PDB entry 3QYH | X-ray diffraction, 2.00 A resolution | chains A and B

== Chain A ==
Protein: Co-type Nitrile Hydratase alpha subunit
Organism: Pseudomonas putida
Amino-acid sequence (226 residues; row label = number of the first residue in the row; numbers below 1 keep their minus sign (Ala-14 is residue -14)):
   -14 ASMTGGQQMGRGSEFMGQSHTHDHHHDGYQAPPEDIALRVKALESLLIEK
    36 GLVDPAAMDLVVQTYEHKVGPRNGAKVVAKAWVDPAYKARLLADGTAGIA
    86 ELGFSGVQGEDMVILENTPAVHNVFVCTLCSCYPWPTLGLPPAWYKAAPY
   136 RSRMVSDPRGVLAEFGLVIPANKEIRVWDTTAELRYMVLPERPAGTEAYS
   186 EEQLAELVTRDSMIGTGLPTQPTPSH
Disordered / not traced: -14 to 6, 208-211
Modified residues: Cys115 (3-sulfinoalanine; CSD); Cys117 (3-sulfinoalanine; CSD)
Bound ions: Co3+: Cys112, Cys115, Ser116, Cys117

== Chain B ==
Protein: Co-type Nitrile Hydratase beta subunit
Organism: Pseudomonas putida
Amino-acid sequence (219 residues; row label = number of the first residue in the row):
     1 MNGIHDTGGAHGYGPVYREPNEPVFRYDWEKTVMSLLPALLANGNFNLDE
    51 FRHSIERMGPAHYLEGTYYELWLHVFENLLVEKGVLTATEVATGKAASGK
   101 TATPVLTPAIVDGLLSTGASAAREEGARARFAVGDKVRVLNKNPVGHTRM
   151 PRYTRGKVGTVVIDHGVFVTPDTAAHGKGEHPQHVYTVSFTSVELWGQDA
   201 SSPKDTIRVDLWDDYLEPA

== Chain A / chain B interface ==
Pairs across the interface (184):
  His9(A) - Tyr17(B)
  His10(A) - Leu64(B)
  His11(A) - Tyr13(B)  hydrogen bond (side chain-backbone)
  His11(A) - Leu64(B)
  Asp12(A) - Tyr17(B)
  Tyr14(A) - Tyr17(B)
  Tyr14(A) - Arg18(B)
  Tyr14(A) - Glu19(B)
  Tyr14(A) - Glu22(B)  hydrogen bond
  Tyr14(A) - Arg26(B)
  Gln15(A) - Leu64(B)  hydrogen bond (side chain-backbone)
  Gln15(A) - Glu65(B)  hydrogen bond (side chain-backbone)
  Gln15(A) - Gly66(B)  hydrogen bond (side chain-backbone)
  Gln15(A) - Thr67(B)
  Pro17(A) - Tyr27(B)
  Pro17(A) - Trp29(B)  hydrophobic
  Pro17(A) - Glu70(B)
  Pro18(A) - Glu70(B)
  Ile21(A) - Trp29(B)
  Ile21(A) - Leu73(B)  hydrophobic
  Arg24(A) - Leu73(B)
  Arg24(A) - Glu77(B)  salt bridge
  Val25(A) - Trp29(B)
  Val25(A) - Thr32(B)
  Val25(A) - Val33(B)  hydrophobic
  Leu28(A) - Leu73(B)  hydrophobic
  Leu28(A) - Phe76(B)  hydrophobic
  Glu29(A) - Thr32(B)
  Leu31(A) - Leu86(B)  hydrophobic
  Leu31(A) - Glu90(B)
  Leu31(A) - Val91(B)
  Leu31(A) - Gly94(B)
  Leu31(A) - Lys95(B)
  Leu31(A) - Ala96(B)
  Leu32(A) - Leu36(B)  hydrophobic
  Leu32(A) - Leu80(B)  hydrophobic
  Leu32(A) - Leu86(B)  hydrophobic
  Glu34(A) - Lys95(B)  salt bridge
  Glu34(A) - Ala96(B)  hydrogen bond (side chain-backbone)
  Glu34(A) - Gly99(B)
  Glu34(A) - Lys100(B)  hydrogen bond (backbone-backbone)
  Lys35(A) - Val85(B)
  Lys35(A) - Leu86(B)
  Lys35(A) - Glu90(B)  salt bridge
  Lys35(A) - Ala96(B)
  Lys35(A) - Gly99(B)
  Lys35(A) - Lys100(B)
  Lys35(A) - Thr101(B)  hydrogen bond (backbone-backbone)
  Lys35(A) - Ala102(B)  hydrogen bond (backbone-backbone)
  Gly36(A) - Lys100(B)
  Gly36(A) - Ala102(B)
  Gly36(A) - Thr103(B)  hydrogen bond (backbone-backbone)
  Gly36(A) - Pro104(B)
  Leu37(A) - Asn43(B)  hydrogen bond (backbone-side chain)
  Leu37(A) - Val85(B)  hydrophobic
  Leu37(A) - Leu86(B)  hydrophobic
  Leu37(A) - Pro104(B)
  Val38(A) - Leu36(B)  hydrophobic
  Val38(A) - Ala39(B)  hydrophobic
  Val38(A) - Leu40(B)  hydrophobic
  Val38(A) - Pro104(B)
  Asp39(A) - Pro104(B)
  Asp39(A) - Leu106(B)
  Asp39(A) - Pro108(B)
  Ala41(A) - Pro108(B)  hydrophobic
  Ala42(A) - Leu106(B)
  Ala42(A) - Thr107(B)
  Ala42(A) - Pro108(B)
  Ala42(A) - Val111(B)  hydrophobic
  Met43(A) - Thr32(B)
  Met43(A) - Ser35(B)
  Met43(A) - Leu36(B)  hydrophobic
  Leu45(A) - Pro108(B)
  Leu45(A) - Val111(B)  hydrophobic
  Val46(A) - Met34(B)  hydrophobic
  Val46(A) - Val111(B)  hydrophobic
  Val47(A) - Lys31(B)
  Val47(A) - Ser35(B)
  Thr49(A) - Leu115(B)
  Tyr50(A) - Val24(B)
  Tyr50(A) - Met34(B)  hydrophobic
  Tyr50(A) - Leu115(B)
  Glu51(A) - Phe25(B)
  Glu51(A) - Lys31(B)  salt bridge
  Ser90(A) - Leu115(B)
  Ser90(A) - Ser116(B)  hydrogen bond (side chain-backbone)
  Gly91(A) - Leu115(B)
  Gly91(A) - Ser116(B)  hydrogen bond (backbone-backbone)
  Gly91(A) - Thr117(B)
  Val92(A) - Leu114(B)
  Val92(A) - Leu115(B)  hydrogen bond (backbone-backbone)
  Val92(A) - Gly118(B)
  Glu95(A) - Thr117(B)
  Glu95(A) - Gly118(B)
  Glu95(A) - Ala119(B)  hydrogen bond (side chain-backbone)
  Glu95(A) - Ser120(B)
  Asp96(A) - Ser120(B)  hydrogen bond
  Thr113(A) - His5(B)
  Thr113(A) - Thr7(B)  hydrogen bond (backbone-side chain)
  Thr113(A) - Tyr153(B)
  Leu114(A) - His5(B)
  Leu114(A) - Asp6(B)
  Leu114(A) - Arg149(B)
  Cys115(A) - Arg52(B)
  Cys115(A) - Arg149(B)
  Ser116(A) - Tyr68(B)  hydrogen bond
  Cys117(A) - Arg52(B)
  Cys117(A) - Arg149(B)
  Leu125(A) - Val24(B)  hydrophobic
  Leu125(A) - Phe25(B)  hydrophobic
  Leu125(A) - Met34(B)  hydrophobic
  Leu125(A) - Tyr69(B)
  Pro127(A) - Glu22(B)
  Ala128(A) - Glu22(B)  hydrogen bond (backbone-side chain)
  Trp129(A) - Tyr17(B)
  Trp129(A) - Arg18(B)
  Lys131(A) - Tyr68(B)
  Ala133(A) - Tyr13(B)  hydrophobic
  Pro134(A) - Tyr13(B)
  Pro134(A) - Gly14(B)
  Pro134(A) - Pro15(B)
  Pro134(A) - Val16(B)
  Tyr135(A) - Val16(B)
  Arg136(A) - His5(B)  hydrogen bond (side chain-backbone)
  Arg136(A) - Thr7(B)
  Arg136(A) - Tyr63(B)  hydrogen bond
  Ser137(A) - Thr7(B)
  Ser137(A) - Gly8(B)
  Ser137(A) - Gly9(B)  hydrogen bond (backbone-backbone)
  Ser137(A) - Ala10(B)
  Ser137(A) - Tyr13(B)
  Arg138(A) - Gly14(B)  hydrogen bond (side chain-backbone)
  Arg138(A) - Pro15(B)
  Arg138(A) - Val16(B)
  Val140(A) - Gly8(B)
  Val140(A) - Gly9(B)
  Val140(A) - Tyr153(B)
  Val140(A) - Trp196(B)  hydrogen bond (backbone-side chain)
  Val140(A) - Ile207(B)
  Ser141(A) - Trp196(B)
  Arg144(A) - Ser202(B)
  Arg144(A) - Asp205(B)  salt bridge
  Val146(A) - Val16(B)  hydrophobic
  Glu149(A) - Pro15(B)
  Glu149(A) - Val16(B)  hydrogen bond (side chain-backbone)
  Phe150(A) - Val16(B)  hydrophobic
  Phe150(A) - Arg18(B)
  Ala156(A) - Lys204(B)
  Asn157(A) - Lys204(B)  hydrogen bond (backbone-side chain)
  Glu159(A) - Lys204(B)
  Glu159(A) - Thr206(B)  hydrogen bond
  Ile160(A) - Asp205(B)  hydrogen bond (backbone-side chain)
  Ile160(A) - Thr206(B)  hydrogen bond (backbone-backbone)
  Arg161(A) - Thr206(B)
  Arg161(A) - Arg208(B)
  Val162(A) - Thr206(B)  hydrogen bond (backbone-backbone)
  Val162(A) - Ile207(B)
  Val162(A) - Arg208(B)  hydrogen bond (backbone-backbone)
  Trp163(A) - Ile163(B)  hydrophobic
  Trp163(A) - Thr187(B)
  Trp163(A) - Arg208(B)
  Asp164(A) - Pro151(B)
  Asp164(A) - Tyr153(B)  hydrogen bond
  Asp164(A) - Arg208(B)  hydrogen bond (backbone-backbone)
  Asp164(A) - Asp210(B)
  Thr165(A) - Arg149(B)
  Thr166(A) - Arg149(B)  hydrogen bond (backbone-side chain)
  Thr166(A) - Pro151(B)
  Thr166(A) - Val209(B)
  Thr166(A) - Asp210(B)  hydrogen bond (side chain-backbone)
  Thr166(A) - Trp212(B)
  Ala167(A) - Val185(B)  hydrophobic
  Ala167(A) - Asp210(B)
  Ala167(A) - Trp212(B)  hydrophobic
  Glu168(A) - Arg52(B)  salt bridge
  Glu168(A) - Ala121(B)
  Leu169(A) - His165(B)
  Leu169(A) - Phe168(B)  hydrophobic
  Leu169(A) - Asp210(B)
  Arg170(A) - Arg52(B)
  Tyr171(A) - His165(B)
  Tyr171(A) - Thr187(B)  hydrogen bond
  Tyr171(A) - Asp210(B)  hydrogen bond
  Asp196(A) - Arg18(B)  salt bridge
Also at the interface, not in a pair above, chain A (83 interface residues in all): Gly13, Ala22, Ala27, Gln93, Val98, Cys112, Trp120, Pro143, Lys158, Thr201
Also at the interface, not in a pair above, chain B (92 interface residues in all): Gly12, Pro38, Asn45, Leu48, Asp49, Trp72, Ala122, Ala200

== Overview ==
The interface between chain A and chain B involves 83 residues on one side and 92 on the other; the contacts
include 37 hydrogen bonds and 7 salt bridges. Among the polar pairs are Arg24(A)-Glu77(B), Glu34(A)-Lys95(B)
and Lys35(A)-Glu90(B). Cys112(A), Cys115(A), Ser116(A) and Cys117(A) coordinate Co3+.
Chain A is Co-type Nitrile Hydratase alpha subunit and chain B is Co-type Nitrile Hydratase beta subunit, both
from Pseudomonas putida; the structure, Crystal Structure of Co-type Nitrile Hydratase beta-H71L from
Pseudomonas putida, was determined by X-ray diffraction (same publication as 3QXE, 3QYG, 3QZ5 and 3QZ9).
